PDB entry 5W3P | X-ray diffraction, 1.92 A resolution | chains H and P of the 3 polymer chains in the assembly

== Chain H ==
Name: Antibody C706 Fab HEAVY CHAIN
From: Mus musculus
Notes: antibody fragment or engineered binder
Chain sequence (222 residues; numbered 1 to 222; the number before each row is that of its first residue):
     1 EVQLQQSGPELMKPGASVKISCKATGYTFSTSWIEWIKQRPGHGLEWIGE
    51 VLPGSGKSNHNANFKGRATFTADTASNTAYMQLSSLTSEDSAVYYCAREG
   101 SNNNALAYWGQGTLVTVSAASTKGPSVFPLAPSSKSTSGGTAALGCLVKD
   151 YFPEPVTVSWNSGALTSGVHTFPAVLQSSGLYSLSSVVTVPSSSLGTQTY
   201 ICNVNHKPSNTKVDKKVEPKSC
Not modelled in the structure: 134-139, 222
Modified residues: Glu1 (pyroglutamic acid; PCA)
Disulfides: Cys22-Cys96, Cys146-Cys202

== Chain P ==
Name: Amyloid beta A4 protein
UniProtKB: P05067 (A4_HUMAN); residues 0-17 here correspond to UniProt positions 671-688 (UniProt number = residue number + 671)
Chain sequence (18 residues; row label = number of the first residue in the row; numbering starts at 0):
     0 XDAEFRHDSGYEVHHQKX
Construct notes: acetylation (0); amidation (17)
Modified residues: ACE (acetyl group) at position 0; NH2 (amino group) at position 17
From the paper describing this entry:
  - contacts within the chain: Ala2-Arg5 (backbone contact)

== Interface between chain H and chain P ==
Pairs across the interface (21; chain H residue first):
  Trp33(H) - His6(P)
  Glu35(H) - Arg5(P)  salt bridge
  Glu35(H) - His6(P)
  Glu46(H) - Asp1(P)
  Trp47(H) - Asp1(P)  hydrogen bond (backbone-side chain)
  Trp47(H) - Ala2(P)  hydrophobic
  Trp47(H) - Arg5(P)
  Glu50(H) - Arg5(P)
  Glu50(H) - His6(P)  salt bridge
  Asn59(H) - Phe4(P)
  Asn59(H) - His6(P)
  His60(H) - Phe4(P)
  Asn61(H) - Asp1(P)
  Glu99(H) - Arg5(P)  salt bridge
  Glu99(H) - His6(P)  salt bridge
  Glu99(H) - Ser8(P)  hydrogen bond
  Ser101(H) - Tyr10(P)  hydrogen bond (backbone-side chain)
  Asn102(H) - Tyr10(P)
  Asn103(H) - Tyr10(P)  hydrogen bond (backbone-side chain)
  Asn104(H) - Arg5(P)
  Asn104(H) - Tyr10(P)
Other interface residues (no listed pair), chain H (14 interface residues in all): Leu45
From the paper, about this interface:
  - specific contacts: Trp47(H)-Asp1(P) (backbone contact)
  - epitope / paratope residues, chain H: Trp33(H), Glu35(H), Trp47(H), Glu50(H)
  - epitope / paratope residues, chain P: Asp1(P), Arg5(P), His6(P), Ser8(P), Tyr10(P)

== Overview ==
14 residues of chain H face 7 of chain P across their interface; the contacts include 4 hydrogen bonds and 4
salt bridges. Among the polar pairs are Glu35(H)-Arg5(P), Glu50(H)-His6(P) and Glu99(H)-Arg5(P). The paper
describes a backbone contact between Trp47(H) and Asp1(P). The paper reports epitope/paratope residues
Trp33(H), Glu35(H) and Asp1(P) among others; contacts within the chain involving Ala2(P) and Arg5(P).
Chain H is Antibody C706 Fab HEAVY CHAIN (Mus musculus) and chain P is Amyloid beta A4 protein; the structure,
Antibody C706 in complex wth beta-amyloid peptide 1-16, was determined by X-ray diffraction.
